Entry 6RFD (electron microscopy, 3.90 A resolution); this record covers chains A and a of the 5 polymer chains in the assembly.

[Chain A (and a)]
Name: Tubulin alpha-1B chain
Source organism: Bos taurus
Notes: chain a of this document is another copy of the same molecule, construct and numbering; everything in this record applies to it too
UniProtKB: P81947 (TBA1B_BOVIN); numbering as in UniProt; present here: 1-37, 47-441
Chain sequence (432 residues; numbered 1 to 441; 9 numbers in that range are skipped by the numbering (no residue carries them; nothing is unmodelled there); the number before each row is that of its first residue):
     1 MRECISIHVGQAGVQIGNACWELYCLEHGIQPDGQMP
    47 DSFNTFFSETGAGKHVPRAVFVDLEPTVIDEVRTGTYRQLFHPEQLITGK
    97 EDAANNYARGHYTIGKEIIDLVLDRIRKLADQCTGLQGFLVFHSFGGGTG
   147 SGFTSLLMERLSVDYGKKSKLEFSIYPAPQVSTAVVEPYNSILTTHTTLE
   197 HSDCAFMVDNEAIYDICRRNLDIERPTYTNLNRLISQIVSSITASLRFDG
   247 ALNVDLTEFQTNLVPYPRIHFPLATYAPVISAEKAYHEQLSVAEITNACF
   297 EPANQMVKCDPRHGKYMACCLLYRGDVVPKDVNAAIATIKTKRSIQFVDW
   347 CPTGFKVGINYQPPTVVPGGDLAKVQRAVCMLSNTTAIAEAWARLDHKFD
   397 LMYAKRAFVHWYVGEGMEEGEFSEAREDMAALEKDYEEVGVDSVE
Ligand contacts: GTP (guanosine-5'-triphosphate): G10, Q11, A12, Q15, D69, E71, D98, N101, S140, G142, G143, G144, T145, G146, I171, T179, E183, N206, Y224, N228, I231

[How chain A and chain a interact]
Residue-residue contacts (12):
  E55(A) - Q285(a)
  T56(A) - E284(a)
  K60(A) - Y282(a)
  K60(A) - H283(a)  hydrogen bond
  V62(A) - H283(a)
  Q85(A) - H283(a)
  L86(A) - H283(a)
  F87(A) - H283(a)  hydrogen bond (backbone-side chain)
  H88(A) - H283(a)
  P89(A) - H283(a)
  E90(A) - K280(a)  salt bridge
  K124(A) - E297(a)  salt bridge
Interface residues without a listed pair, chain A (13 interface residues in all): G57, D120

[In short]
13 residues of chain A face 6 of chain a across their interface, with 2 hydrogen bonds and 2 salt bridges.
Polar pairs include E90(A)-K280(a), K124(A)-E297(a) and K60(A)-H283(a). Ligands of chain A: GTP.
Chain A and chain a are both Tubulin alpha-1B chain (Bos taurus); the structure, Cryo-EM structure of the
N-terminal DC repeat (NDC) of NDC-NDC chimera (human sequence) bound to 14-protofilament ..., was determined
by electron microscopy together with 6REV and 6RF2 from the same study.
